PDB entry 7AQO | electron microscopy, 4.50 A resolution (low resolution: residue-level contacts below are approximate; hydrogen-bond / salt-bridge calls are withheld) | chains H and I of the 12 polymer chains in the assembly

# Chain H
Protein: THO complex subunit HPR1
Source organism: Saccharomyces cerevisiae S288C
Reference sequence: P17629 (HPR1_YEAST); numbering as in UniProt (aligned over 1-720)
Chain sequence (720 residues; row label = number of the first residue in the row):
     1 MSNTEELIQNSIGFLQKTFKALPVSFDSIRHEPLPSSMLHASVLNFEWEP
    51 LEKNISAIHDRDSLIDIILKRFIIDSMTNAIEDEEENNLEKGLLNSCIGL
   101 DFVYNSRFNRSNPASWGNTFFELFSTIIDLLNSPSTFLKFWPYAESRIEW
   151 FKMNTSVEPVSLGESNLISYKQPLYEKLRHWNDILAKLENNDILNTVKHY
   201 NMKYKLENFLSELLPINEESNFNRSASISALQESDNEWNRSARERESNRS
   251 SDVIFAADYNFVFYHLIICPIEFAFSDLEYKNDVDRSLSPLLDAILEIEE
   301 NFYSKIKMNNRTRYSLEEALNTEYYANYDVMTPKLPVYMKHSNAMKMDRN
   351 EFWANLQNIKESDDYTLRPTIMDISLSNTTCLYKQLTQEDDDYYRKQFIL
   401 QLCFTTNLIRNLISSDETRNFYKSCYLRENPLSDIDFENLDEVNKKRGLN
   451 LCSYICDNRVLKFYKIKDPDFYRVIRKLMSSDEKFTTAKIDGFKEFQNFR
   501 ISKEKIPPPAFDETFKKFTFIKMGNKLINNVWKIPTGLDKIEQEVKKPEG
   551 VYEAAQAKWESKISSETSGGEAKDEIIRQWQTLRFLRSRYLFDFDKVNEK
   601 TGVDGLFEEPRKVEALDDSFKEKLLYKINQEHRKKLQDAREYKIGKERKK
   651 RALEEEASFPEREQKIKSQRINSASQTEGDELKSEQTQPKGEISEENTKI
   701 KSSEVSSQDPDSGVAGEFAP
Not modelled in the structure: 1, 79-88, 242-249, 554-575, 605-720
Swiss-Prot annotation at these positions:
  - modified residue: Ser-234 (Phosphoserine)

# Chain I
Protein: THO complex subunit MFT1
Source organism: Saccharomyces cerevisiae S288C
Reference sequence: P33441 (MFT1_YEAST); residues 1-392 here = UniProt positions 1-392
Chain sequence (392 residues; row label = number of the first residue in the row):
     1 MPLSQKQIDQVRTKVHYSEVDTPFNKYLDILGKVTKLTGSIINGTLSNDD
    51 SKIEKLTEQNISQLKESAHLRFLDLQSSIDTKKVADENWETCQQETLAKL
   101 ENLKDKLPDIKSIHSKLLLRIGKLQGLYDSVQVINREVEGLSEGRTSLVV
   151 TRAEWEKELGTDLVKFLIEKNYLKLVDPGLKKDSSEERYRIYDDFSKGPK
   201 ELESINASMKSDIENVRQEVSSYKEKWLRDAEIFGKITSIFKEELLKRDG
   251 LLNEAEGDNIDEDYESDEDEERKERFKRQRSMVEVNTIENVDEKEESDHE
   301 YDDQEDEENEEEDDMEVDVEDIKEDNEVDGESSQQEDNSRQGNNEETDKE
   351 TGVIEEPDAVNDAEEADSDHSSRKLGGTTSDFSASSSVEEVK
Not modelled in the structure: 1, 170-190, 250-392
Swiss-Prot annotation at these positions:
  - modified residue: Ser-266 (Phosphoserine)

# Chain H / chain I interface
Pairs across the interface (45; chain H residue first):
  Thr-4(H) with His-69(I)
  Ile-8(H) with Leu-73(I)
  His-59(H) with Ser-62(I)
  Ile-67(H) with Leu-70(I); Leu-73(I)
  Lys-70(H) with Asp-74(I); Ser-77(I)
  Arg-71(H) with Leu-73(I); Ser-77(I)
  Ile-74(H) with Ser-77(I); Thr-81(I)
  Asp-129(H) with Thr-81(I); Ala-85(I)
  Leu-130(H) with Val-84(I); Asn-88(I)
  Asn-132(H) with Asn-88(I)
  Tyr-175(H) with Val-20(I)
  Glu-176(H) with Val-20(I); Thr-22(I)
  Arg-179(H) with Ser-18(I); Val-20(I)
  Leu-188(H) with Trp-89(I)
  Asn-191(H) with Trp-89(I); Gln-93(I)
  Leu-194(H) with Gln-93(I); Thr-96(I)
  Thr-196(H) with Thr-96(I)
  His-199(H) with Cys-92(I)
  Trp-238(H) with Leu-100(I)
  Leu-316(H) with Glu-139(I)
  Leu-320(H) with Val-138(I); Ser-142(I)
  Tyr-338(H) with Leu-127(I); Tyr-128(I); Val-131(I)
  Asp-348(H) with Arg-120(I)
  Asn-355(H) with Ile-113(I)
  Asp-363(H) with Lys-99(I)
  Tyr-365(H) with Lys-106(I); Asp-109(I); Ile-110(I)
  Leu-367(H) with Thr-96(I)
  Glu-429(H) with Arg-12(I)
  Pro-431(H) with Ile-8(I)
  Leu-432(H) with Gln-5(I)
Interface residues without a listed pair, chain H (46 interface residues in all): Asp-60, Ser-63, Leu-64, Thr-126, Leu-131, Pro-134, Lys-187, Asn-309, Pro-336, Met-339, Phe-352, Leu-356, Ile-359, Asp-364, Thr-366, Asn-430
Interface residues without a listed pair, chain I (44 interface residues in all): Leu-3, Glu-19, Gln-59, Gln-63, Glu-66, Ser-78, Asp-80, Lys-116, Leu-117, Leu-124, Gln-132

# Summary
Chain H and chain I form an interface of 46 and 44 residues respectively.
Chain H is THO complex subunit HPR1 and chain I is THO complex subunit MFT1, both from Saccharomyces
cerevisiae S288C; the structure, yeast THO-Sub2 complex dimer, was determined by electron microscopy together
with 7APX from the same study.
